Entry 3H2G (X-ray diffraction, 1.86 A resolution); this record covers chain A.

== Chain A ==
Protein: esterase
Organism: Xanthomonas oryzae pv. oryzae
Notes: EC 3.1.1.-; fragment: residues in UNP 45-441
UniProtKB: Q5H5J0 (Q5H5J0_XANOR); residues 1-397 here correspond to UniProt positions 45-441 (UniProt number = residue number + 44)
Sequence (397 residues; each row starts with the number of its first residue):
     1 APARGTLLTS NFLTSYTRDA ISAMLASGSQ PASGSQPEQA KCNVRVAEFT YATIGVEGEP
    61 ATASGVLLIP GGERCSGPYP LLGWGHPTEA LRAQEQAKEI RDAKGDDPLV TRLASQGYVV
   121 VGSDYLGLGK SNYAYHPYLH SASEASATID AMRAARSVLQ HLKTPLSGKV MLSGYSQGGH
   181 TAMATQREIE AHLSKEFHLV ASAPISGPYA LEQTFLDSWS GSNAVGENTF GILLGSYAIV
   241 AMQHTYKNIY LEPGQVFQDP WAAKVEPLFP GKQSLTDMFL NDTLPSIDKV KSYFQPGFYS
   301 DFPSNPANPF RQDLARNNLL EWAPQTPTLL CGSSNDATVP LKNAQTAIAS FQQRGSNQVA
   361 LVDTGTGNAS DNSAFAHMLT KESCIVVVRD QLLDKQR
Disordered / not traced: 1, 28-36
Cystine bridges: Cys-42/Cys-75, Cys-331/Cys-384

== Overview ==
Chain A is esterase (Xanthomonas oryzae pv. oryzae); the structure, Crystal structure of a rice cell wall
degrading esterase LipA from Xanthomonas oryzae, was determined by X-ray diffraction together with 3H2H, 3H2I,
3H2J and 3H2K from the same study.
